8F39 - chains G and I of the 27 polymer chains in the assembly; structure by electron microscopy, 3.50 A resolution.

== Chain G ==
Name: ATP synthase subunit gamma, mitochondrial
From: Saccharomyces cerevisiae
Reference sequence: P38077 (ATPG_YEAST); residues 5-274 here correspond to UniProt positions 38-307 (UniProt number = residue number + 33)
Amino-acid sequence (261 residues; row label = number of the first residue in the row; note: 9 numbers in that range are skipped by the numbering (no residue carries them; nothing is unmodelled there)):
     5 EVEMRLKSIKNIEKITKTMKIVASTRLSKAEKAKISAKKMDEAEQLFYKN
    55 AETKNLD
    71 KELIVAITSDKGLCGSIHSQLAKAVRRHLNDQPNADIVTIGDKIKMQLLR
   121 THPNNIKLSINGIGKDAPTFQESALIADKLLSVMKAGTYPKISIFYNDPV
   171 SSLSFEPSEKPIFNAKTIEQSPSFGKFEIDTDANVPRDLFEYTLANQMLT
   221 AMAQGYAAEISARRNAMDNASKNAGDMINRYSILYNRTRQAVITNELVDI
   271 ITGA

== Chain I ==
Name: ATP synthase subunit epsilon, mitochondrial
From: Saccharomyces cerevisiae
Reference sequence: P21306 (ATP5E_YEAST); residues 1-59 here correspond to UniProt positions 2-60 (UniProt number = residue number + 1)
Amino-acid sequence (59 residues; row label = number of the first residue in the row):
     1 SAWRKAGISYAAYLNVAAQAIRSSLKTELQTASVLNRSQTDAFYTQYKNG
    51 TAASEPTPI
Swiss-Prot annotation at these positions:
  - modified residue: T51 (Phosphothreonine)

== Chain G / chain I interface ==
Contacting residue pairs (45; chain G residue first):
  K36(G) with S33(I), hydrogen bond
  L118(G) with Y47(I)
  L119(G) with Y47(I)
  P123(G) with N49(I)
  I126(G) with Y47(I), hydrophobic; G50(I)
  L128(G) with Y44(I), hydrophobic
  S129(G) with T45(I), hydrogen bond (side chain-backbone); Q46(I); Y47(I)
  I130(G) with F43(I); Y44(I), hydrophobic; T45(I)
  N131(G) with F43(I); T45(I), hydrogen bond
  G132(G) with A42(I)
  K135(G) with D41(I)
  T139(G) with R37(I)
  F140(G) with N15(I); A18(I), hydrophobic; R37(I)
  Q141(G) with N15(I), hydrogen bond (backbone-side chain); R37(I), hydrogen bond (side chain-backbone)
  E142(G) with Q39(I); T40(I); A42(I)
  A144(G) with A11(I); N15(I)
  L145(G) with I59(I)
  D148(G) with I8(I); S9(I), hydrogen bond; A11(I); A12(I), hydrogen bond (side chain-backbone)
  K149(G) with Y44(I); I59(I)
  L151(G) with S9(I)
  S152(G) with I8(I)
  M154(G) with Y44(I)
  N204(G) with R4(I)
  R207(G) with R4(I)
  D208(G) with W3(I)
  E211(G) with S9(I); Y10(I), hydrogen bond (side chain-backbone)
  Y212(G) with Y10(I), hydrophobic; L14(I), hydrophobic
Interface residues without a listed pair, chain G (31 interface residues in all): K127, I133, A147, V153
Interface residues without a listed pair, chain I (26 interface residues in all): N36, T51

== Overview ==
Chain G and chain I form an interface of 31 and 26 residues respectively, with 8 hydrogen bonds. Polar
contacts include K36(G)-S33(I), S129(G)-T45(I) and N131(G)-T45(I).
Here chain G is ATP synthase subunit gamma, mitochondrial and chain I is ATP synthase subunit epsilon,
mitochondrial, both from Saccharomyces cerevisiae. Entry 8F39 (Yeast ATP synthase in conformation-2, at pH 6)
was determined by electron microscopy, deposited together with 8F29, 8FKJ and 8FL8.
